PDB entry 8C21 | electron microscopy, 3.60 A resolution | chains B and C of the 4 polymer chains in the assembly

# Chain B (and C)
Protein: 5-hydroxytryptamine receptor 3A
Source organism: Mus musculus
Notes: chain C of this document is another copy of the same molecule, construct and numbering; everything in this record applies to it too
UniProtKB: P23979 (5HT3A_MOUSE); the construct has insertions or renumbered stretches relative to UniProt, so the offset changes along the chain: 6-276 = UniProt 32-302; 278-462 = UniProt 303-487
Amino-acid sequence (538 residues; numbered -75 to 462; the number before each row is that of its first residue; numbers below 1 keep their minus sign (Met-75 is residue -75)):
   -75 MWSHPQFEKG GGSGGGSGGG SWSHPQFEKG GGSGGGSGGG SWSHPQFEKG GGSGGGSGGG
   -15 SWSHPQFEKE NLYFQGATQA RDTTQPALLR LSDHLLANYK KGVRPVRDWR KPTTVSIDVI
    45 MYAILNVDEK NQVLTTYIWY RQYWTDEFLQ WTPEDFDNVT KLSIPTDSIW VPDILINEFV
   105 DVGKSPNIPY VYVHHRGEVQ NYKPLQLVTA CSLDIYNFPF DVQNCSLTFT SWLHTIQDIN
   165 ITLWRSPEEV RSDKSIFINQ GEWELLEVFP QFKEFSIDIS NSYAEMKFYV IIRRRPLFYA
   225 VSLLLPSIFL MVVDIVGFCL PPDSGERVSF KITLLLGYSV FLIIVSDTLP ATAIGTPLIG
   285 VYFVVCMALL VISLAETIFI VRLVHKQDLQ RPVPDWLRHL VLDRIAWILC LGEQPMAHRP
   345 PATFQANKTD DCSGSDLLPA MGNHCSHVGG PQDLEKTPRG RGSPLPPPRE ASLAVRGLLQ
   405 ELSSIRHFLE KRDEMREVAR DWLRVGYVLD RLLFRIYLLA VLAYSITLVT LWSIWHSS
Disordered / not traced: -75 to 7, 334-421
Sequence notes: initiating methionine (-75); expression tag (-74 to 5); insertion (277); engineered mutation Ser461 (Tyr486 in P23979)
Disulfides: Cys135-Cys149
Small-molecule neighbours:
  - serotonin (SRO), molecule 1: Trp63, Tyr64, Arg65, Tyr126, Lys127
  - serotonin (SRO), molecule 2: Asn101, Thr154, Ser155, Trp156, Leu157, Phe199, Ile201, Tyr207
From the paper describing this entry:
  - binding site for serotonin: Trp63, Trp156, Phe199, Tyr207
  - conformationally variable residues (side-chain flip): Trp63, Trp156, Phe199, Tyr207

# Chain B / chain C interface
Contacting residue pairs (89; chain B residue first):
  Pro10(B) with Arg31(C)
  Ala11(B) with Trp33(C)
  Leu12(B) with Val27(C), hydrophobic; Val30(C), hydrophobic; Trp33(C), hydrophobic
  Leu13(B) with Val27(C), hydrophobic; Phe72(C), hydrophobic
  Ser16(B) with Lys24(C)
  Asp17(B) with Lys24(C)
  Tyr46(B) with Asn101(C); Glu102(C)
  Leu49(B) with Val104(C), hydrophobic
  Tyr61(B) with Phe103(C), hydrogen bond (side chain-backbone); Val104(C)
  Trp63(B) with Asn101(C); Trp156(C)
  Asp81(B) with Trp33(C), hydrogen bond (backbone-side chain); Arg34(C)
  Asn82(B) with Trp33(C)
  Ser87(B) with Gly26(C); His158(C), hydrogen bond
  Pro89(B) with Gly26(C)
  Lys108(B) with Asp105(C), salt bridge; Val106(C)
  Pro110(B) with Leu99(C), hydrophobic; Phe103(C), hydrophobic
  Ile112(B) with Asp97(C); Leu99(C), hydrophobic; Trp156(C)
  Pro113(B) with Asp97(C)
  Tyr114(B) with Gly26(C); Trp94(C), hydrogen bond; Val95(C); Asp97(C); Leu157(C); His158(C)
  Val115(B) with Leu157(C), hydrophobic
  Tyr116(B) with Leu157(C), hydrogen bond (side chain-backbone); His158(C); Thr159(C), hydrogen bond (side chain-backbone); Asp162(C), hydrogen bond
  Tyr126(B) with Trp156(C), hydrogen bond (backbone-side chain); Tyr207(C)
  Lys127(B) with Trp156(C)
  Pro128(B) with Trp156(C), hydrophobic
  Gln130(B) with Val104(C)
  Ser179(B) with Ile201(C)
  Ile180(B) with Ile201(C), hydrophobic
  Ile182(B) with Gln56(C)
  Gln184(B) with Gln56(C); Ser136(C); Thr276(C); Ala277(C)
  Gly185(B) with Gln56(C); Ala277(C)
  Glu186(B) with Ala275(C)
  Arg219(B) with Ala277(C)
  Leu221(B) with Gly279(C)
  Phe222(B) with Ser270(C); Leu273(C); Ala275(C), hydrophobic; Gly279(C)
  Tyr223(B) with Ala275(C), hydrophobic
  Val225(B) with Leu266(C); Thr280(C); Val288(C), hydrophobic
  Ser226(B) with Ser270(C), hydrogen bond
  Pro230(B) with Leu266(C), hydrophobic
  Phe233(B) with Met291(C), hydrophobic; Val295(C), hydrophobic
  Leu234(B) with Leu259(C), hydrophobic
  Val237(B) with Leu298(C), hydrophobic
  Val240(B) with Ile302(C)
  Gly241(B) with Ile302(C)
  Cys243(B) with Ile302(C), hydrophobic; Leu307(C); Val308(C), hydrophobic
  Leu244(B) with Val252(C), hydrophobic; Arg306(C)
  Pro245(B) with Leu307(C), hydrophobic
  Glu250(B) with Arg306(C), salt bridge
  Ser253(B) with Ser253(C), hydrogen bond
  Phe254(B) with Ile256(C), hydrophobic
  Thr257(B) with Ile256(C); Thr257(C), hydrogen bond; Leu260(C)
  Gly261(B) with Leu260(C)
  Phe265(B) with Ile267(C), hydrophobic
  Ile268(B) with Ile267(C), hydrophobic
Also at the interface, not in a pair above, chain B (60 interface residues in all): Leu20, Arg65, Val83, Gln124, Arg169, Leu258, Tyr262
Also at the interface, not in a pair above, chain C (58 interface residues in all): Lys25, Arg28, Asn55, Phe199, Asp202, Pro274, Ala292, Phe303

# Overview
60 residues of chain B face 58 of chain C across their interface; the contacts include 11 hydrogen bonds and 2
salt bridges. Polar contacts include Lys108(B)-Asp105(C), Glu250(B)-Arg306(C) and Tyr61(B)-Phe103(C). From the
paper: a binding site for serotonin at Trp63(B), Trp156(B) and Phe199(B) among others; conformational
variability at Trp63(B), Trp156(B) and Phe199(B) among others.
Chain B and chain C are both 5-hydroxytryptamine receptor 3A (Mus musculus); the structure, Tetrameric 5-HT3A
receptor in Salipro (holo, asymmetric), was determined by electron microscopy together with 8C1W, 8C1Z and
8C20 from the same study.
